PDB entry 7BC5 | electron microscopy, 3.10 A resolution | chain A

Chain A:
Molecule: Fatty acid synthase subunit alpha
Organism: Komagataella phaffii (strain GS115 / ATCC 20864)
Notes: EC 2.3.1.86, 1.1.1.100, 2.3.1.41
UniProtKB: C4QY10 (C4QY10_KOMPG); residue numbers follow UniProt; this construct covers 1-1879
Chain sequence (1879 residues; row label = number of the first residue in the row):
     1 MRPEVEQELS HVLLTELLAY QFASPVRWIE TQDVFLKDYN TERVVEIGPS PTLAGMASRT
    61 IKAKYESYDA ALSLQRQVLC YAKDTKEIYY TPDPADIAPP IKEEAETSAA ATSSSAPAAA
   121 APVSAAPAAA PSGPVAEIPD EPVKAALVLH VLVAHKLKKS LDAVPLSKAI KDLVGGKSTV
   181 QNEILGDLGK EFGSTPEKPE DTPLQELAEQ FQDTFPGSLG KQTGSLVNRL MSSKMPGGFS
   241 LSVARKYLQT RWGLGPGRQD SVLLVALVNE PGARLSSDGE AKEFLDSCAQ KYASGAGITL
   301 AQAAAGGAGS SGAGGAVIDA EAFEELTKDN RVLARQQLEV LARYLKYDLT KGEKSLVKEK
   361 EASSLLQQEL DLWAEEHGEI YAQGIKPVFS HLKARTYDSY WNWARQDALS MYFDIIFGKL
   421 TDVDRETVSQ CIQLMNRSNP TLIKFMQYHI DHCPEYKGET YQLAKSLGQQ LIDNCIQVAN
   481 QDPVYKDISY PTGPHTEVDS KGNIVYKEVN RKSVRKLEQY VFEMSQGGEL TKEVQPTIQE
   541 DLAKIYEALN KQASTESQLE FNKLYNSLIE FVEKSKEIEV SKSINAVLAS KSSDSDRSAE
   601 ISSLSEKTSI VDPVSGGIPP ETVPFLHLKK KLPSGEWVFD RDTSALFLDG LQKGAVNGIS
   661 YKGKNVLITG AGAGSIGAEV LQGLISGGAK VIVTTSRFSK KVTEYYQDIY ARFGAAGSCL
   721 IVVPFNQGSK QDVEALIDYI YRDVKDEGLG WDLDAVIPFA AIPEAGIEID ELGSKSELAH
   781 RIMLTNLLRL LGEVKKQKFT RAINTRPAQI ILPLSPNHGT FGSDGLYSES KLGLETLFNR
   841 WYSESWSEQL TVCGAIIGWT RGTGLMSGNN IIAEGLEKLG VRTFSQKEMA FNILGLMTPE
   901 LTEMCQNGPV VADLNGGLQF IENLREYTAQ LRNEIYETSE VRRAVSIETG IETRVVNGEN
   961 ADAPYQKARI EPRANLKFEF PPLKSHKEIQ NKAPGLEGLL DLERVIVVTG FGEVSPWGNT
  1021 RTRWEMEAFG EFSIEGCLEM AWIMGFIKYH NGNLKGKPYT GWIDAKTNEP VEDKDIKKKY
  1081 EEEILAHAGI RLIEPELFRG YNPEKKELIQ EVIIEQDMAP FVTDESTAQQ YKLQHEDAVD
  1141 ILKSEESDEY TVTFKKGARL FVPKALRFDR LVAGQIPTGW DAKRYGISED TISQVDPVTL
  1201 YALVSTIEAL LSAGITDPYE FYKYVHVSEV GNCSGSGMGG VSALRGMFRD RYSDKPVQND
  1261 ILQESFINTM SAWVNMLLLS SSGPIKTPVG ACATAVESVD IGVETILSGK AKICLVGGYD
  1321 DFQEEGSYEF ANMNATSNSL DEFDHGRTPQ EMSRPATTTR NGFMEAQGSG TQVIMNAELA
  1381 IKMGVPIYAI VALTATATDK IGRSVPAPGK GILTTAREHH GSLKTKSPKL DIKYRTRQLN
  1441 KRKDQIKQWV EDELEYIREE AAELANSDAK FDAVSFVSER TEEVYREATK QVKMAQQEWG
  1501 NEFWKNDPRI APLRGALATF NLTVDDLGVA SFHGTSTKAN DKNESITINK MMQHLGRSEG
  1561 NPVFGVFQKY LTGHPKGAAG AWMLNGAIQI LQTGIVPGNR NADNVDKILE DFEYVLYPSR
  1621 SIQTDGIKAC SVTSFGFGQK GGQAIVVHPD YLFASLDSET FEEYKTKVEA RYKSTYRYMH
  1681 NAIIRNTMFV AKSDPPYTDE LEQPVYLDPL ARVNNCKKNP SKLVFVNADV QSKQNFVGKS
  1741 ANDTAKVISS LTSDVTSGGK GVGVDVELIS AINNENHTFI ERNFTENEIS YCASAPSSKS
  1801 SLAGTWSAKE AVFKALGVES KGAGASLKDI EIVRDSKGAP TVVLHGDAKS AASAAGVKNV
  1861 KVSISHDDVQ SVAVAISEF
Disordered / not traced: 1-138, 300-1879
What the authors report for this chain:
  - post-translational modification sites: Ser-178

Overview:
From the paper: a modification site at Ser-178.
Chain A is Fatty acid synthase subunit alpha (Komagataella phaffii (strain GS115 / ATCC 20864)); the
structure, Cryo-EM structure of ACP domain from Pichia pastoris fatty acid synthase (FAS), was determined by
electron microscopy (same publication as 7BC4).
